PDB entry 2WU2 | X-ray diffraction, 2.50 A resolution | chains B and C of the 4 polymer chains in the assembly

Chain B:
Name: Succinate dehydrogenase iron-sulfur subunit
Organism: Escherichia coli
Notes: EC 1.3.5.1, 1.3.99.1
Reference sequence: P07014 (DHSB_ECOLI); numbering as in UniProt (aligned over 1-238)
Amino-acid sequence (238 residues; each row starts with the number of its first residue):
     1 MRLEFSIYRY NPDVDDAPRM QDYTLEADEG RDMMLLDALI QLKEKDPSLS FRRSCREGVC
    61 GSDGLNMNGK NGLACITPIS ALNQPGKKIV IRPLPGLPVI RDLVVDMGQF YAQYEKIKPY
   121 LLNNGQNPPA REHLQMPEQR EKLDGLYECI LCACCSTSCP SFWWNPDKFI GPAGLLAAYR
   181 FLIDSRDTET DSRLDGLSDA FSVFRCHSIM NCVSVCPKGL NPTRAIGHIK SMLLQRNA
Swiss-Prot annotation at these positions:
  - binding site ([2Fe-2S] cluster): Cys55, Cys60, Cys75
  - binding site ([4Fe-4S] cluster): Cys149, Cys152, Cys155, Cys216
  - binding site ([3Fe-4S] cluster): Cys159, Cys206, Cys212
  - binding site (a ubiquinone): Trp164
Bound ions: 2Fe-2S cluster Fe: Cys55, Cys60, Asp63, Cys75; 4Fe-4S cluster Fe: Cys149, Cys152, Cys155, Cys216; 3Fe-4S cluster Fe: Cys159, Cys206, Cys212
Ligand contacts:
  - carboxin (CBE; 2-methyl-N-phenyl-5,6-dihydro-1,4-oxathiine-3-carboxamide): Pro160, Ser161, Trp163, Trp164, His207, Ile209
  - 3Fe-4S cluster (F3S): Cys159, Ser161, Phe169, Pro172, Cys206, His207, Ser208, Ile209, Met210, Asn211, Cys212, Thr223, Ile226
  - 2Fe-2S cluster (FES): Leu36, Arg53, Ser54, Cys55, Arg56, Gly58, Val59, Cys60, Gly61, Ser62, Asp63, Leu73, Cys75
  - 4Fe-4S cluster (SF4): Phe110, Cys149, Ile150, Leu151, Cys152, Ala153, Cys154, Cys155, Ala173, Leu176, Cys216, Pro217, Lys218, Leu220, Pro222

Chain C:
Name: Succinate dehydrogenase cytochrome B556 subunit
Organism: Escherichia coli
Notes: EC 1.3.5.1
Reference sequence: P69054 (DHSC_ECOLI); residues 1-129 here = UniProt positions 1-129
Amino-acid sequence (129 residues; numbered 1 to 129; the number before each row is that of its first residue):
     1 MIRNVKKQRP VNLDLQTIRF PITAIASILH RVSGVITFVA VGILLWLLGT SLSSPEGFEQ
    61 ASAIMGSFFV KFIMWGILTA LAYMVVVGIR HMMMDFGYLE ETFEAGKRSA KISFVITVVL
   121 SLLAGVLVW
Not modelled in the structure: 1-7
Differences from the reference sequence: engineered mutation Met84 (His in P69054)
Bound ions: heme Fe: Met84 (shared with 1 residue of chain D)
Ligand contacts:
  - carboxin (CBE; 2-methyl-N-phenyl-5,6-dihydro-1,4-oxathiine-3-carboxamide): Leu15, Phe20, Ser27, Ile28, Arg31
  - heme (HEM): His30, Arg31, Gly34, Val35, Thr37, Phe38, Val41, Met84, Val85, Gly88, Ile89, His91, Met92

Chain B / chain C interface:
Pairs across the interface - 46 pairs, chain B then chain C:
  Tyr10(B) - Pro10(C)
  Pro18(B) - Pro10(C)
  Asn66(B) - Thr17(C)
  Asn68(B) - Arg19(C)  hydrogen bond (backbone-side chain)
  Gly69(B) - Thr17(C)
  Gly69(B) - Ile18(C)
  Gly69(B) - Arg19(C)  hydrogen bond (backbone-backbone)
  Arg92(B) - Asn12(C)  hydrogen bond
  Arg92(B) - Asp14(C)
  Arg92(B) - Thr17(C)  hydrogen bond
  Pro93(B) - Asn12(C)  hydrogen bond (backbone-side chain)
  Pro95(B) - Asn12(C)
  Pro95(B) - Ile18(C)  hydrophobic
  Gly96(B) - Val11(C)
  Gly96(B) - Asn12(C)  hydrogen bond (backbone-backbone)
  Gly96(B) - Leu13(C)
  Leu97(B) - Val11(C)
  Pro98(B) - Pro10(C)
  Val99(B) - Arg9(C)
  Val99(B) - Pro10(C)  hydrogen bond (backbone-backbone)
  Ile100(B) - Arg9(C)
  Asp106(B) - Arg9(C)  salt bridge
  Trp163(B) - Leu13(C)  hydrophobic
  Trp163(B) - Leu15(C)  hydrophobic
  Trp163(B) - Ile18(C)  hydrophobic
  Trp163(B) - Phe20(C)  hydrophobic
  His207(B) - Ser27(C)
  His207(B) - His91(C)  hydrogen bond (backbone-side chain)
  Ser208(B) - His91(C)
  Ile209(B) - Thr23(C)  hydrogen bond (backbone-side chain)
  Ile209(B) - Ala24(C)
  Ile209(B) - Ser27(C)
  Met210(B) - Thr23(C)
  Met210(B) - Glu101(C)
  Met210(B) - Thr102(C)
  Met210(B) - Phe103(C)  hydrophobic
  Met210(B) - Gly106(C)
  Asn211(B) - Pro21(C)
  Asn211(B) - Ala24(C)
  Ser214(B) - Phe103(C)
  Asn221(B) - Glu101(C)  hydrogen bond (side chain-backbone)
  Asn221(B) - Thr102(C)
  Thr223(B) - Glu101(C)
  Arg224(B) - Glu101(C)
  Arg224(B) - Thr102(C)
  Gly227(B) - Glu101(C)
Interface residues without a listed pair, chain B (30 interface residues in all): Tyr8, Lys70, Leu94, Trp164, Val213
Interface residues without a listed pair, chain C (21 interface residues in all): Met94

Overview:
The interface between chain B and chain C involves 30 residues on one side and 21 on the other, with 10
hydrogen bonds and 1 salt bridge. Among the polar pairs are Asp106(B)-Arg9(C), Asn68(B)-Arg19(C) and
Arg92(B)-Asn12(C). Carboxin is bound between chain B and chain C.
Here chain B is Succinate dehydrogenase iron-sulfur subunit and chain C is Succinate dehydrogenase cytochrome
B556 subunit, both from Escherichia coli. Entry 2WU2 (Crystal structure of the E. coli succinate:quinone
oxidoreductase (SQR) SdhC His84Met mutant) was determined by X-ray diffraction.
